7VBA - chains A and F of the 16 polymer chains in the assembly; structure by electron microscopy, 2.89 A resolution.

[Chain A]
Protein: DNA-directed RNA polymerase I subunit RPA1
From: Homo sapiens
Notes: EC 2.7.7.6
UniProt: O95602 (RPA1_HUMAN); numbering as in UniProt (aligned over 1-1719)
Sequence (1719 residues; numbered 1 to 1719; the number before each row is that of its first residue):
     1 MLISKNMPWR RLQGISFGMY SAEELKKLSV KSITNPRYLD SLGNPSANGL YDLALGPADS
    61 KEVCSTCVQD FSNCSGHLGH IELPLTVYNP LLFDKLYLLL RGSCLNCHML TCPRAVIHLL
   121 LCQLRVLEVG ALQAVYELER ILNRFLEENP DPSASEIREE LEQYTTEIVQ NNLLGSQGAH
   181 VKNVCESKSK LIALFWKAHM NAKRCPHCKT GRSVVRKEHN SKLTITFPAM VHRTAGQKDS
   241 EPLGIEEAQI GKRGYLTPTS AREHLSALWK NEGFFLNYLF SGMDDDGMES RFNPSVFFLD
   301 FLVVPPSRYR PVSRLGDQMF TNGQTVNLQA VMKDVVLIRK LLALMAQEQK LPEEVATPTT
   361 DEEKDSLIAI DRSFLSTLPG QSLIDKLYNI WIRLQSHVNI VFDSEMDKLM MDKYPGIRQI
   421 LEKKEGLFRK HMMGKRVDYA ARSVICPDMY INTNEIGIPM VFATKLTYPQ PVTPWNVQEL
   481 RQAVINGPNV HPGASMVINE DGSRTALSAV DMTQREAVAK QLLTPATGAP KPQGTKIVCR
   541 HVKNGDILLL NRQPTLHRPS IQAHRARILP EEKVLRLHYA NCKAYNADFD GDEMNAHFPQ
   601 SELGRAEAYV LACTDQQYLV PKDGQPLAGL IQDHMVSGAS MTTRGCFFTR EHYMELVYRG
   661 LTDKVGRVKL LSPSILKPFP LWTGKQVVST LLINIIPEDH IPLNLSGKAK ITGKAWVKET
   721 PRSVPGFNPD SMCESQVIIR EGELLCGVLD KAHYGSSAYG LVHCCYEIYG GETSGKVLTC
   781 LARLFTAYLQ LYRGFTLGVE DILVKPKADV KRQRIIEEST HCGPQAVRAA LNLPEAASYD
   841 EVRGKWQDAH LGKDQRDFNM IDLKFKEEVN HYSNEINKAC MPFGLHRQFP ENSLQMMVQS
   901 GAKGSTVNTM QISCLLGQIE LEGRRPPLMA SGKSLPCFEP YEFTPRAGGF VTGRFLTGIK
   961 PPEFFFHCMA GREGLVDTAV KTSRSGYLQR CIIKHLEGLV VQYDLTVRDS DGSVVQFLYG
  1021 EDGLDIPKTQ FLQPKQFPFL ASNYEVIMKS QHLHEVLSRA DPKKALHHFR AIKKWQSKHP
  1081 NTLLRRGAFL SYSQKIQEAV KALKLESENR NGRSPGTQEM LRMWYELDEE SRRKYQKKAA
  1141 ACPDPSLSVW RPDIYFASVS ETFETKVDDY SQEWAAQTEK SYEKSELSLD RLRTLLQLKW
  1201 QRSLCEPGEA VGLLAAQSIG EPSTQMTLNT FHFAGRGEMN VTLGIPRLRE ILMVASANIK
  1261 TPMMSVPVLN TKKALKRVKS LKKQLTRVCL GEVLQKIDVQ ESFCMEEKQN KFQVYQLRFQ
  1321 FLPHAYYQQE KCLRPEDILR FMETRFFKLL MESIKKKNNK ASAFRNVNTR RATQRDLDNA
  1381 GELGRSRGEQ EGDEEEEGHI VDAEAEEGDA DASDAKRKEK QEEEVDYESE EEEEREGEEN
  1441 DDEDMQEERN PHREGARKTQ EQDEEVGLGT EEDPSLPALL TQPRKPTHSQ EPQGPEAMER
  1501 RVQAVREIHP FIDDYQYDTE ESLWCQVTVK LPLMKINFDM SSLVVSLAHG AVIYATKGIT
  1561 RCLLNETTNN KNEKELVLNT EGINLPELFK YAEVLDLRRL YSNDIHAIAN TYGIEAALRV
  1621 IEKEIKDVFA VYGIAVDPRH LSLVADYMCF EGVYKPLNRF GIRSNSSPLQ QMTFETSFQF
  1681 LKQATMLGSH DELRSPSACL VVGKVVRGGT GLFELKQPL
Not modelled in the structure: 1-5, 146-156, 228-252, 282-290, 349-380, 525-532, 1227-1238, 1302-1312, 1363-1495
Curated features (UniProtKB/Swiss-Prot):
  - region: Asp403 to Gly416 (Rudder)
  - binding site (Zn(2+)): Cys64, Cys67, Cys74, His77, Cys104, Cys107, Cys205, Cys208
  - binding site (DNA): Lys424, Arg429, Arg436, Arg1249
  - binding site (RNA): Arg552, Asp592
  - binding site (Mg(2+)): Asp588, Asp590, Asp592
  - site (NTP recognition and base pairing): Pro554, Gly798
  - modified residue (Phosphoserine): Ser240, Ser1386
  - natural variant: Asp59 (D59V: In AFDCIN; uncertain significance), Arg393 (R393H: In AFDCIN; uncertain significance), Arg481 (R481K: In AFDCIN; uncertain significance), Met496 (M496I: In AFDCIN), Glu593 (E593Q: In AFDCIN), Thr642 (T642N: In HLD27), Ser934 (S934L: In HLD27; uncertain significance), Val1241 (V1241I: In AFDCIN), Val1299 (V1299F: In AFDCIN; uncertain significance), Glu1330 (deletion: In AFDCIN), Cys1562 (C1562F: In AFDCIN), Val1631 (V1631M: In AFDCIN; uncertain significance), 1 further natural variant entry in UniProt
Bound ions: Zn2+ site 1: Cys64, Cys67, Cys74; Zn2+ site 2: Cys104, Cys107, Cys205; Mg2+: Asp590 (shared with 1 residue of chain R)
Residues lining bound ligands: CMPcPP (2TM; 5'-O-[(S)-hydroxy{[(S)-hydroxy(phosphonooxy)phosphoryl]methyl}phosphoryl]cytidine): Arg552, Pro554, Asn586, Asp588, Gln1225
From the paper describing this entry:
  - Mg2+ coordination: Asp590
  - binding site for CMPcPP: Arg552, Pro554, Asn586
  - disease-associated variants - E593Q: decreased catalytic activity (citing earlier work)

[Chain F]
Protein: DNA-directed RNA polymerases I, II, and III subunit RPABC2
From: Homo sapiens
UniProt: P61218 (RPAB2_HUMAN); numbering as in UniProt (aligned over 1-127)
Sequence (127 residues; row label = number of the first residue in the row):
     1 MSDNEDNFDG DDFDDVEEDE GLDDLENAEE EGQENVEILP SGERPQANQK RITTPYMTKY
    61 ERARVLGTRA LQIAMCAPVM VELEGETDPL LIAMKELKAR KIPIIIRRYL PDGSYEDWGV
   121 DELIITD
Not modelled in the structure: 1-50, 127
Curated features (UniProtKB/Swiss-Prot):
  - modified residue: Ser2 (N-acetylserine)
  - natural variant: Tyr60 (Y60N: In a breast cancer sample)

[Interface between chain A and chain F]
Residue-residue contacts (61):
  Gln470(A) - Thr87(F)
  Pro471(A) - Ala74(F)
  Thr473(A) - Ala74(F)
  Thr473(A) - Cys76(F)
  Trp475(A) - Ile73(F)  hydrophobic
  Trp475(A) - Ala77(F)
  Trp475(A) - Val79(F)  hydrophobic
  Trp475(A) - Ile92(F)
  Glu479(A) - Thr87(F)  hydrogen bond
  Glu602(A) - Gly67(F)
  Glu602(A) - Ala70(F)
  Glu602(A) - Pro89(F)
  Glu602(A) - Leu90(F)
  Arg605(A) - Asp88(F)  salt bridge
  Ala606(A) - Ala63(F)
  Ala606(A) - Gly67(F)
  Ala606(A) - Leu90(F)  hydrophobic
  Tyr609(A) - Leu90(F)  hydrophobic
  Val610(A) - Ala63(F)  hydrophobic
  Leu611(A) - Lys59(F)
  Leu611(A) - Ala63(F)  hydrophobic
  Tyr1003(A) - Glu61(F)  hydrogen bond
  Tyr1003(A) - Arg108(F)
  Tyr1003(A) - Tyr109(F)
  Arg1008(A) - Pro111(F)
  Val1056(A) - Tyr56(F)
  Arg1059(A) - Tyr56(F)  hydrogen bond
  Arg1059(A) - Ile124(F)
  Arg1151(A) - Ile52(F)  hydrogen bond (side chain-backbone)
  Ile1154(A) - Ile52(F)
  Ile1154(A) - Pro55(F)
  Arg1202(A) - Thr126(F)
  Glu1206(A) - Thr58(F)
  Glu1206(A) - Tyr60(F)
  Pro1207(A) - Thr58(F)
  Pro1207(A) - Tyr60(F)
  Gly1208(A) - Tyr60(F)
  Glu1209(A) - Tyr60(F)  hydrogen bond
  Gly1709(A) - Tyr60(F)
  Thr1710(A) - Tyr60(F)
  Thr1710(A) - Arg64(F)  hydrogen bond (backbone-side chain)
  Gly1711(A) - Arg64(F)
  Leu1712(A) - Tyr109(F)
  Phe1713(A) - Tyr60(F)
  Phe1713(A) - Glu61(F)
  Phe1713(A) - Arg64(F)  hydrogen bond (backbone-side chain)
  Phe1713(A) - Ile106(F)  hydrophobic
  Phe1713(A) - Arg107(F)
  Glu1714(A) - Ile105(F)
  Glu1714(A) - Ile106(F)
  Glu1714(A) - Arg107(F)  hydrogen bond (backbone-backbone)
  Glu1714(A) - Tyr109(F)
  Leu1715(A) - Thr68(F)
  Leu1715(A) - Ile104(F)
  Leu1715(A) - Ile105(F)  hydrogen bond (backbone-backbone)
  Lys1716(A) - Ile105(F)  hydrogen bond (backbone-backbone)
  Lys1716(A) - Arg107(F)
  Gln1717(A) - Gln72(F)
  Gln1717(A) - Pro103(F)
  Pro1718(A) - Pro103(F)
  Pro1718(A) - Ile105(F)  hydrophobic
Other interface residues (no listed pair), chain A (42 interface residues in all): Val472, Pro474, Thr535, Lys543, Leu603, Glu607, Gln1002, Asp1004, Asp1153, Arg1694
Other interface residues (no listed pair), chain F (43 interface residues in all): Thr53, Thr54, Arg62, Val65, Leu66, Leu71, Leu83, Glu86, Leu110, Asp117

[In short]
The interface between chain A and chain F involves 42 residues on one side and 43 on the other, with 10
hydrogen bonds and 1 salt bridge. Polar contacts include Arg605(A)-Asp88(F), Glu479(A)-Thr87(F) and
Tyr1003(A)-Glu61(F). From the paper: a binding site for CMPcPP at Arg552(A), Pro554(A) and Asn586(A); E593Q of
chain A reduces catalytic activity.
Chain A is DNA-directed RNA polymerase I subunit RPA1 and chain F is DNA-directed RNA polymerases I, II, and
III subunit RPABC2, both from Homo sapiens; the structure, Structure of the pre state human RNA Polymerase I
Elongation Complex, was determined by electron microscopy (same publication as 7VBB and 7VBC).
